4AAD - chains A and F of the 4 polymer chains in the assembly; structure by X-ray diffraction, 3.10 A resolution.

# Chain A
Protein: DNA endonuclease I-crei
From: Chlamydomonas reinhardtii
Notes: EC 3.1.-.-
UniProtKB: P05725 (DNE1_CHLRE); residue numbers follow UniProt; this construct covers 2-153
Chain sequence (152 residues; each row starts with the number of its first residue):
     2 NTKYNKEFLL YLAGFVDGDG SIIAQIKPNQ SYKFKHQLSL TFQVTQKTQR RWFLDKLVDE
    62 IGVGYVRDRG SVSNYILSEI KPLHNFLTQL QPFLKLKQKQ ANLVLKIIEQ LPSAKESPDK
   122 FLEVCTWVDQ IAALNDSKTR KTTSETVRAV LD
Unresolved in the structure: 153
Differences from the reference sequence: engineered mutation Asn75 (Asp in P05725)
UniProt features mapped onto this chain:
  - region (Interaction with DNA): Gln26 to Gln38, Gln44 to Gln47, Arg68 to Arg70, Ser138 to Thr143
  - binding site (Mg(2+)): Gly19, Asp20
  - mutagenesis: Asp20 (D20A/L/N: Loss of catalytic activity. Reduced affinity for DNA), Gln26 (Q26A/C: Alters the specificity of the endonuclease), Tyr33 (Y33C/H/R: Alters the specificity of the endonuclease), Gln44 (Q44A/C/T/V/W: Alters the specificity of the endonuclease), Gln47 (Q47A/E/M: Loss of catalytic activity; Q47N: Strongly reduced affinity for DNA. No effect on catalytic activity), Arg68 (R68A: Loss of activity), Lys98 (K98A: Strongly reduced affinity for DNA. Increased catalytic activity; K98R: Strongly reduced affinity for DNA. No effect on catalytic activity), Ser138 (S138A: Reduced affinity for DNA. No effect on catalytic activity. Reduced cleavage; when associated with M-139), Lys139 (K139M: Reduced affinity for DNA. No effect on catalytic activity. Reduced cleavage; when associated with A-138), Lys142 (K142G: Reduced affinity for DNA. No effect on catalytic activity. Reduced cleavage; when associated with G-143), Thr143 (T143G: Reduced affinity for DNA. No effect on catalytic activity. Reduced cleavage; when associated with G-142)

# Chain F
Molecule: 24-nt DNA strand
Sequence (24 nucleotides; row label = number of the first residue in the row):
   601 TCAAAACGTC GTACGACGTT TTGA

# Chain A / chain F interface
Pairs across the interface (24; chain A residue first):
  Lys28(A) - DA605(F)  base contact
  Lys28(A) - DA606(F)  base contact
  Ser32(A) - DT601(F)  sugar contact
  Ser32(A) - DC602(F)  base contact
  Tyr33(A) - DT601(F)  sugar contact
  Tyr33(A) - DC602(F)  phosphate contact
  Tyr33(A) - DA603(F)  hydrogen bond to the base
  Lys34(A) - DT601(F)  phosphate contact
  Lys34(A) - DC602(F)  hydrogen bond to the phosphate
  Gln38(A) - DA603(F)  base contact
  Gln38(A) - DA604(F)  hydrogen bond to the base
  Tyr66(A) - DA605(F)  phosphate contact
  Arg68(A) - DA605(F)  sugar contact
  Arg68(A) - DA606(F)  salt bridge to the phosphate
  Arg70(A) - DC607(F)  base contact
  Arg70(A) - DG608(F)  hydrogen bond to the base
  Ser79(A) - DA604(F)  phosphate contact
  Ser79(A) - DA605(F)  phosphate contact
  Glu80(A) - DA604(F)  phosphate contact
  Glu80(A) - DA605(F)  phosphate contact
  Ile81(A) - DA603(F)  sugar contact
  Ile81(A) - DA604(F)  hydrogen bond to the phosphate
  Lys116(A) - DC602(F)  hydrogen bond to the phosphate
  Lys116(A) - DA603(F)  salt bridge to the phosphate
Also at the interface, not in a pair above, chain A (16 interface residues in all): Phe35, Leu39, Lys139, Thr140
Also at the interface, not in a pair above, chain F (11 interface residues in all): DT609, DC610, DG611

# In short
Chain A and chain F form an interface of 16 and 11 residues respectively; the contacts include 6 hydrogen
bonds and 2 salt bridges. Polar contacts include Tyr33(A)-DA603(F), Gln38(A)-DA604(F) and Arg70(A)-DG608(F).
UniProt lists Mg2+-binding residues Gly19(A) and Asp20(A) and 11 mutagenesis sites on chain A.
Chain A is DNA endonuclease I-crei (Chlamydomonas reinhardtii) and chain F is a 24-nt DNA strand; the
structure, Crystal structure of the mutant D75N I-CreI in complex with its wild- type target in absence ...,
was determined by X-ray diffraction, deposited together with 4AAB, 4AAE, 4AAF and 4AAG.
